Entry 3B1X (X-ray diffraction, 2.61 A resolution); this record covers chain A.

[Chain A]
Molecule: Ferrous iron uptake transporter protein B
Organism: Streptococcus thermophilus
Notes: fragment: NFeoB
UniProt: Q5M586 (Q5M586_STRT2); numbering as in UniProt (aligned over 1-270)
Amino-acid sequence (272 residues; numbered -1 to 270; the number before each row is that of its first residue; numbers below 1 keep their minus sign (Gly-1 is residue -1)):
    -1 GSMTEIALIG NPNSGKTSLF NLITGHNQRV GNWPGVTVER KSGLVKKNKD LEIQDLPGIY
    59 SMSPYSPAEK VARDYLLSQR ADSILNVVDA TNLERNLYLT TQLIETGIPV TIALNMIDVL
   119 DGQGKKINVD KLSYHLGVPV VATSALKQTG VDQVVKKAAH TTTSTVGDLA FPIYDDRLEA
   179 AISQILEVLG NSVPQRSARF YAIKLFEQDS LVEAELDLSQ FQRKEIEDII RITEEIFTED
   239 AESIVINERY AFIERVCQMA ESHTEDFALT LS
Disordered / not traced: -1 to 0, 260-270
Construct notes: expression tag (-1 to 0); engineered mutation Ala66 (Glu in Q5M586)
Bound ions: Mg2+: Thr15, Thr35 (together with GMP-PNP)
Small-molecule neighbours: GMP-PNP (GNP; phosphoaminophosphonic acid-guanylate ester): Asn9, Pro10, Asn11, Ser12, Gly13, Lys14, Thr15, Ser16, Arg27, Val28, Gly29, Asn30, Pro32, Gly33, Val34, Thr35, Leu54, Pro55, Gly56, Asn113, Met114, Asp116, Val117, Thr141, Ser142, Ala143, Leu144

[Overview]
Chain A binds GMP-PNP. The Mg2+ site is built by Thr15 and Thr35.
Chain A is Ferrous iron uptake transporter protein B (Streptococcus thermophilus); the structure, Crystal
structure of an S. thermophilus NFeoB E66A mutant bound to GMPPNP, was determined by X-ray diffraction (same
publication as 3B1V, 3B1W, 3B1Y and 3B1Z).
